PDB entry 6KNG | electron microscopy, 2.85 A resolution | chains A and C of the 3 polymer chains in the assembly

Chain A (and C):
Protein: Copper-containing nitrite reductase
Organism: Achromobacter cycloclastes
Notes: EC 1.7.2.1; chain C of this document is another copy of the same molecule, construct and numbering; everything in this record applies to it too
Reference sequence: P25006 (NIR_ACHCY); residues 7-340 here correspond to UniProt positions 45-378 (UniProt number = residue number + 38)
Amino-acid sequence (334 residues; numbered 7 to 340; the number before each row is that of its first residue):
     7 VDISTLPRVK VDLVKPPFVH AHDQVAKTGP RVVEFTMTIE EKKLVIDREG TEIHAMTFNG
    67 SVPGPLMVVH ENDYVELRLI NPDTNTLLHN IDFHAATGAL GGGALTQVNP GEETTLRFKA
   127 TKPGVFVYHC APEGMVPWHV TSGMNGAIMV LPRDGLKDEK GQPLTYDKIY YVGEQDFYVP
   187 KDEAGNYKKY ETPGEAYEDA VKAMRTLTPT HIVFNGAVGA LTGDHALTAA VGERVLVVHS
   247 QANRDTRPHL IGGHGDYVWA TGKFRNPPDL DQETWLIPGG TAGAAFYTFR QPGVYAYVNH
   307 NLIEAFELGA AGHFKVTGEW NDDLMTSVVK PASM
Bound ions: Cu ion site 1: His-95, Cys-136, His-145, Met-150; Cu ion site 2: His-100, His-135 (shared with His-306(C) of chain C); Cu ion site 3: His-306 (shared with 2 residues of chain B)
UniProt features mapped onto this chain:
  - binding site (Cu cation): His-95, His-100, His-135, Cys-136, His-145, Met-150, His-306
What the authors report for this chain:
  - Cu ion coordination: His-100, His-135, His-306
  - contacts within the chain: His-255/Glu-279 (hydrogen bond)
  - conformationally variable residues: His-255, Glu-279
  - catalytic residues: His-255 (citing earlier work)

Interface between chain A and chain C:
Residue-residue contacts (78):
  Tyr-80(A) / Asp-329(C)  hydrogen bond
  Arg-84(A) / Met-340(C)
  His-100(A) / His-255(C)
  His-100(A) / His-260(C)  hydrogen bond (backbone-side chain)
  His-100(A) / Glu-279(C)  salt bridge
  His-100(A) / His-306(C)  hydrogen bond
  Ala-102(A) / Gly-258(C)
  Ala-102(A) / Met-331(C)  hydrophobic
  Thr-103(A) / Gly-258(C)
  Thr-103(A) / Gln-297(C)
  Thr-103(A) / Met-331(C)
  Gly-104(A) / Gly-258(C)  hydrogen bond (backbone-backbone)
  Gly-104(A) / Met-331(C)
  Ala-105(A) / Trp-326(C)  hydrophobic
  Ala-105(A) / Met-331(C)  hydrophobic
  Leu-106(A) / Ile-257(C)  hydrophobic
  Leu-106(A) / Val-300(C)
  Gly-107(A) / Gly-258(C)
  Gly-108(A) / Met-331(C)
  Leu-111(A) / Met-331(C)  hydrophobic
  Gln-113(A) / Pro-337(C)
  Gly-117(A) / Ser-339(C)
  Glu-118(A) / Pro-337(C)
  Glu-118(A) / Ala-338(C)
  Glu-118(A) / Ser-339(C)
  Glu-119(A) / Lys-336(C)
  Glu-119(A) / Pro-337(C)
  Glu-119(A) / Ala-338(C)  hydrogen bond (backbone-backbone)
  Glu-119(A) / Met-340(C)
  Thr-120(A) / Val-335(C)  hydrogen bond (side chain-backbone)
  Thr-120(A) / Pro-337(C)
  Thr-121(A) / Val-334(C)  hydrogen bond (backbone-backbone)
  Thr-121(A) / Val-335(C)  hydrogen bond (backbone-backbone)
  Leu-122(A) / Thr-332(C)
  Arg-123(A) / Met-331(C)
  Arg-123(A) / Thr-332(C)  hydrogen bond (backbone-backbone)
  Arg-123(A) / Val-334(C)
  Phe-124(A) / Leu-330(C)
  Phe-124(A) / Met-331(C)  hydrophobic
  Lys-125(A) / Leu-330(C)  hydrogen bond (backbone-backbone)
  Lys-128(A) / His-260(C)
  Val-131(A) / Glu-279(C)
  Phe-132(A) / Glu-279(C)
  His-135(A) / His-306(C)
  Val-142(A) / Phe-312(C)  hydrophobic
  Pro-143(A) / Glu-313(C)
  Val-146(A) / Leu-308(C)  hydrophobic
  Tyr-184(A) / Ile-309(C)
  Met-210(A) / Ile-309(C)
  Arg-211(A) / Thr-216(C)
  Arg-211(A) / Glu-313(C)  hydrogen bond (side chain-backbone)
  Arg-211(A) / Leu-314(C)
  Thr-212(A) / Thr-214(C)
  Leu-213(A) / Arg-250(C)
  Leu-213(A) / Ile-309(C)  hydrophobic
  Leu-213(A) / Glu-310(C)
  Ala-248(A) / His-306(C)  hydrogen bond (backbone-side chain)
  Asn-249(A) / Asn-307(C)
  Asn-249(A) / Leu-308(C)  hydrogen bond (side chain-backbone)
  Asn-249(A) / Ile-309(C)
  Asp-251(A) / Arg-253(C)  salt bridge
  Thr-267(A) / Gln-278(C)
  Lys-269(A) / Leu-276(C)
  Lys-269(A) / Asp-277(C)
  Lys-269(A) / Glu-279(C)  salt bridge
  Arg-271(A) / Asp-277(C)  salt bridge
  Asn-272(A) / Asp-275(C)
  Asn-272(A) / Leu-276(C)  hydrogen bond (side chain-backbone)
  Asn-272(A) / Gln-278(C)
  Leu-282(A) / Leu-282(C)  hydrophobic
  Gly-285(A) / Arg-253(C)
  Gly-285(A) / Thr-280(C)
  Gly-285(A) / His-306(C)
  Gly-286(A) / Glu-279(C)
  Gly-286(A) / Thr-280(C)
  Gly-286(A) / His-306(C)
  Thr-287(A) / Glu-279(C)  hydrogen bond
  Ala-288(A) / Glu-279(C)
Also at the interface, not in a pair above, chain A (52 interface residues in all): Val-7, Asp-98, Ala-101, Val-114, Val-133, Val-207, Pro-284
Also at the interface, not in a pair above, chain C (44 interface residues in all): Tyr-193, Pro-215, Asp-262, Tyr-293, Tyr-301, Ala-302, Ser-333

In short:
52 residues of chain A face 44 of chain C across their interface, with 15 hydrogen bonds and 4 salt bridges.
Among the polar pairs are His-100(A)/Glu-279(C), Asp-251(A)/Arg-253(C) and Lys-269(A)/Glu-279(C). Curated
annotation (UniProt) lists 7 Cu cation-binding residues on chain A. The paper reports the catalytic residue
His-255(A); Cu ion coordination by His-100(A), His-135(A) and His-306(A).
Both chains are Copper-containing nitrite reductase (Achromobacter cycloclastes). Entry 6KNG (CryoEM map and
model of Nitrite Reductase at pH 8.1) was determined by electron microscopy together with 6KNF from the same
study.
